Entry 1RG5 (X-ray diffraction, 2.50 A resolution); this record covers chains L and M of the 3 polymer chains in the assembly.

== Chain L ==
Name: Reaction center protein L chain
Source organism: Rhodobacter sphaeroides
UniProt: P02954 (RCEL_RHOSH); numbering as in UniProt (aligned over 1-281)
Sequence (281 residues; each row starts with the number of its first residue):
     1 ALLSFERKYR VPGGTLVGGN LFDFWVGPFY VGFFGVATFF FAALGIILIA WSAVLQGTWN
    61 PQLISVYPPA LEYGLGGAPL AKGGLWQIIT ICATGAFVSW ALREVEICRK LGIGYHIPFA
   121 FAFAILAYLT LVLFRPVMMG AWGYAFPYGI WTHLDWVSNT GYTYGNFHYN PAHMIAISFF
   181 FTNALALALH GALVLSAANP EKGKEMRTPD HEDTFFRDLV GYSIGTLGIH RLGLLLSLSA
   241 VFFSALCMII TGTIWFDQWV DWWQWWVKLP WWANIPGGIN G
Metal / ion sites: bacteriochlorophyll a Mg site 1 near His153 (its only coordinating residue here); bacteriochlorophyll a Mg site 2 near His173 (its only coordinating residue here); Fe ion: His190, His230 (shared with His219(M), Glu234(M), His266(M) of chain M)
Residues lining bound ligands:
  - bacteriochlorophyll a (BCL), molecule 1: Ile46, Ile49, Tyr128, Leu131, Phe146, Ile150, Trp151, His153, Leu154, Trp156, Val157
  - bacteriochlorophyll a (BCL), molecule 2: Phe97, Phe121, Ala124, Ile125, Ala127, Tyr128, Leu131, Trp156, Val157, Ser158, Thr160, Gly161, Tyr162, Asn166, Phe167, His168, His173, Ala176, Ile177, Phe180, Phe181, Ser244, Ala245, Cys247, Met248
  - bacteriochlorophyll a (BCL), molecule 3: Val157, Tyr162, His168, Phe181
  - bacteriochlorophyll a (BCL), molecule 4: His168, Met174, Ile177, Ser178, Phe181, Thr182, Leu185, Val220
  - bacteriopheophytin a (BPH), molecule 1: Phe41, Ala42, Gly45, Ile49, Ile89, Cys92, Ala93, Ala96, Phe97, Trp100, Glu104, Ile117, Ala120, Phe121, Phe123, Ala124, Tyr128, Phe146, Tyr148, Gly149, Ile150, His153, Ser237, Leu238, Val241
  - bacteriopheophytin a (BPH), molecule 2: Phe181, Ala184, Leu185, Ala188, Leu189, Phe216, Leu219, Val220
  - heptane-1,2,3-triol (HTO): Ala101, Leu102, Val105, Tyr115, Pro118, Phe119, Ala122
  - ubiquinone-10 (U10), molecule 1: Phe29, Tyr30, Gly35, Thr38, Phe39, Trp100, Arg103
  - ubiquinone-10 (U10), molecule 2: Pro171, Ile175, Ser178, Phe179, Thr182, Ala186, Leu189, His190, Leu193, Val194, Glu212, Asp213, Phe216, Val220, Tyr222, Ser223, Ile224, Gly225, Thr226, Ile229, Leu232, Leu236, Trp263

== Chain M ==
Name: Reaction center protein M chain
Source organism: Rhodobacter sphaeroides
UniProt: P02953 (RCEM_RHOSH); residues 1-307 here = UniProt positions 1-307
Sequence (307 residues; numbered 1 to 307; the number before each row is that of its first residue):
     1 AEYQNIFSQV QVRGPADLGM TEDVNLANRS GVGPFSTLLG WFGNAQLGPI YLGSLGVLSL
    61 FSGLMWFFTI GIWFWYQAGW NPAVFLRDLF FFSLEPPAPE YGLSFAAPLK EGGLWLIASF
   121 FMFVAVWSWW GRTYLRAQAL GMGKHTAWAF LSAIWLWMVL GFIRPILMGS WSEAVPYGIF
   181 SHLDWTNNFS LVHGNLFYNP FHGLSIAFLY GSALLFAMHG ATILAVSRFG GERELEQIAD
   241 RGTAAERAAL FWRWTMGFNA TMEGIHRWAI WMAVLVTLTG GIGILLSGTV VDNWYVWGQN
   301 HGMAPLN
Not modelled in the structure: 303-307
Metal / ion sites: bacteriochlorophyll a Mg site 1 near His182 (its only coordinating residue here); bacteriochlorophyll a Mg site 2 near His202 (its only coordinating residue here); Fe ion: His219, Glu234, His266 (shared with His190(L), His230(L) of chain L)
Residues lining bound ligands:
  - bacteriochlorophyll a (BCL), molecule 1: Ile50, Leu60, Met122, Trp129, Trp157, Leu160, Val175, Ile179, His182, Leu183, Trp185, Thr186
  - bacteriochlorophyll a (BCL), molecule 2: Trp66, Phe67, Met122, Val126, Phe150, Ala153, Ile154, Leu156, Trp157, Leu160, Thr186, Asn187, Phe189, Ser190, Leu196, Phe197, His202, Ser205, Ile206, Leu209, Tyr210, Val276, Thr277, Gly280, Gly281, Ile284
  - bacteriochlorophyll a (BCL), molecule 3: Phe197, Gly203, Ile206, Ala207, Tyr210, Gly211, Leu214
  - bacteriopheophytin a (BPH), molecule 1: Ser59, Leu60, Gly63, Leu64, Phe67, Ala125, Val126, Trp129, Thr133, Thr146, Ala149, Phe150, Ala153, Ala273, Val274, Thr277
  - bacteriopheophytin a (BPH), molecule 2: Tyr210, Ala213, Leu214, Ala217, Met218, Trp252, Thr255, Met256
  - heptane-1,2,3-triol (HTO): Leu167, Leu285, Leu286, Thr289
  - ubiquinone-10 (U10): Leu214, Met218, His219, Thr222, Ile223, Ala245, Ala248, Ala249, Trp252, Met256, Phe258, Asn259, Ala260, Thr261, Met262, Ile265, Trp268, Met272

== Interface between chain L and chain M ==
Residue-residue contacts (187):
  Leu3(L) - Arg253(M)
  Leu3(L) - Asn259(M)
  Phe5(L) - Arg241(M)
  Phe5(L) - Glu246(M)
  Glu6(L) - Leu250(M)
  Glu6(L) - Arg253(M)
  Glu6(L) - Trp254(M)  hydrogen bond
  Lys8(L) - Glu246(M)  salt bridge
  Tyr9(L) - Thr243(M)  hydrogen bond
  Tyr9(L) - Glu246(M)  hydrogen bond
  Tyr9(L) - Arg247(M)
  Tyr9(L) - Leu250(M)  hydrophobic
  Tyr9(L) - Trp254(M)
  Arg10(L) - Trp254(M)
  Trp25(L) - Trp254(M)
  Pro28(L) - Arg253(M)
  Pro28(L) - Trp254(M)
  Pro28(L) - Gly257(M)
  Phe29(L) - Trp254(M)
  Phe29(L) - Met256(M)
  Phe29(L) - Gly257(M)
  Tyr30(L) - Trp254(M)  hydrogen bond (backbone-backbone)
  Trp100(L) - Thr255(M)
  Arg103(L) - Trp254(M)  hydrogen bond (side chain-backbone)
  Arg103(L) - Thr255(M)  hydrogen bond (side chain-backbone)
  Glu104(L) - Phe251(M)
  Glu104(L) - Thr255(M)
  Ile107(L) - Phe251(M)  hydrophobic
  Ile107(L) - Thr255(M)
  Cys108(L) - Phe251(M)  hydrophobic
  Lys110(L) - Trp254(M)
  Leu111(L) - Arg247(M)  hydrogen bond (backbone-side chain)
  Leu111(L) - Phe251(M)
  Leu111(L) - Trp254(M)  hydrophobic
  Gly112(L) - Arg228(M)  hydrogen bond (backbone-side chain)
  Gly112(L) - Phe229(M)
  Ile113(L) - Ala225(M)
  Ile113(L) - Val226(M)  hydrophobic
  Ile113(L) - Arg228(M)
  Gly114(L) - Ala225(M)  hydrogen bond (backbone-backbone)
  Gly114(L) - Arg228(M)
  Tyr115(L) - Glu2(M)
  His116(L) - Gln4(M)  hydrogen bond (side chain-backbone)
  His116(L) - Ala221(M)
  His116(L) - Leu224(M)
  His116(L) - Ala225(M)
  Ile117(L) - Ala221(M)
  Ile117(L) - Thr222(M)
  Ile117(L) - Phe251(M)  hydrophobic
  Ile117(L) - Trp252(M)  hydrophobic
  Trp151(L) - Phe197(M)
  Leu154(L) - Phe197(M)
  Tyr162(L) - Asn187(M)  hydrogen bond
  Tyr162(L) - Leu191(M)
  Asn166(L) - Leu183(M)
  Asn166(L) - Asn187(M)
  His168(L) - Leu183(M)  hydrogen bond (side chain-backbone)
  His168(L) - Thr186(M)
  Tyr169(L) - Phe180(M)  hydrophobic
  Tyr169(L) - Asp184(M)  hydrogen bond
  Met174(L) - Phe180(M)  hydrophobic
  Phe180(L) - Leu209(M)
  Phe180(L) - Ala213(M)  hydrophobic
  Asn183(L) - Ser212(M)
  Asn183(L) - Ala213(M)
  Asn183(L) - Phe216(M)
  Ala184(L) - Ala273(M)
  Ala186(L) - Phe216(M)
  Leu187(L) - Ser212(M)
  Leu187(L) - Phe216(M)
  Leu187(L) - Ala269(M)  hydrophobic
  Ala188(L) - Ala273(M)
  His190(L) - His219(M)
  His190(L) - Glu234(M)  salt bridge
  His190(L) - His266(M)  hydrogen bond
  Gly191(L) - His266(M)
  Ala192(L) - His145(M)
  Ala192(L) - Thr146(M)
  Ala192(L) - Ile270(M)  hydrophobic
  Val194(L) - Glu234(M)
  Val194(L) - Leu235(M)
  Val194(L) - His266(M)
  Leu195(L) - His145(M)
  Leu195(L) - His266(M)
  Leu195(L) - Arg267(M)
  Ser196(L) - Met142(M)
  Ser196(L) - Gly143(M)  hydrogen bond (backbone-backbone)
  Ser196(L) - His145(M)
  Ala197(L) - Leu235(M)  hydrophobic
  Ala198(L) - Leu235(M)
  Asn199(L) - Gly143(M)
  Asn199(L) - Glu263(M)  hydrogen bond
  Asn199(L) - Arg267(M)
  Pro200(L) - Gly141(M)
  Pro200(L) - Gly143(M)
  Glu201(L) - Gln138(M)
  Glu201(L) - Gly141(M)  hydrogen bond (backbone-backbone)
  Glu201(L) - Met142(M)
  Glu201(L) - Lys144(M)  salt bridge
  Lys204(L) - Gly141(M)
  Met206(L) - Leu235(M)
  Arg207(L) - Glu22(M)  salt bridge
  Arg207(L) - Leu140(M)  hydrogen bond (side chain-backbone)
  Arg207(L) - Gly141(M)
  Arg207(L) - Leu235(M)
  Thr208(L) - Leu235(M)
  Pro209(L) - Leu235(M)
  Asp210(L) - Met20(M)
  His211(L) - Met20(M)
  His211(L) - Glu22(M)  salt bridge
  Glu212(L) - Leu235(M)
  Asp213(L) - Asn44(M)
  Thr214(L) - Gly19(M)
  Thr214(L) - Met20(M)  hydrogen bond (side chain-backbone)
  Thr214(L) - Arg29(M)
  Phe215(L) - Ala137(M)
  Phe215(L) - Leu140(M)  hydrophobic
  Phe215(L) - Thr146(M)
  Arg217(L) - Asn44(M)
  Arg217(L) - Gly48(M)
  Arg217(L) - Pro49(M)
  Arg217(L) - Ile50(M)
  Asp218(L) - Arg29(M)  salt bridge
  Asp218(L) - Ile50(M)
  Asp218(L) - Tyr51(M)  hydrogen bond (backbone-backbone)
  Asp218(L) - Arg132(M)
  Leu219(L) - Trp129(M)
  Leu219(L) - Arg132(M)  hydrogen bond (backbone-side chain)
  Val220(L) - Ile50(M)
  Gly221(L) - Leu47(M)
  Gly221(L) - Gly48(M)  hydrogen bond (backbone-backbone)
  Gly221(L) - Pro49(M)
  Gly221(L) - Ile50(M)
  Tyr222(L) - Leu39(M)  hydrophobic
  Tyr222(L) - Asn44(M)  hydrogen bond (side chain-backbone)
  Tyr222(L) - Gln46(M)
  Tyr222(L) - Leu47(M)  hydrophobic
  Ser223(L) - Asn44(M)  hydrogen bond (backbone-side chain)
  Ile224(L) - Gly43(M)
  Ile224(L) - Asn44(M)  hydrogen bond (backbone-backbone)
  Gly225(L) - Asn44(M)
  Thr226(L) - Glu232(M)
  Leu227(L) - Asn5(M)
  Leu227(L) - Leu224(M)  hydrophobic
  Leu227(L) - Glu232(M)
  Gly228(L) - Phe42(M)
  Ile229(L) - Phe216(M)
  His230(L) - His219(M)  hydrogen bond
  His230(L) - Gly220(M)
  His230(L) - Ile223(M)
  His230(L) - Glu234(M)  salt bridge
  Arg231(L) - Tyr3(M)
  Arg231(L) - Asn5(M)  hydrogen bond (side chain-backbone)
  Arg231(L) - Ile6(M)  hydrogen bond (side chain-backbone)
  Arg231(L) - Phe7(M)
  Arg231(L) - Ser8(M)  hydrogen bond
  Arg231(L) - Trp41(M)
  Arg231(L) - Phe42(M)  hydrogen bond (side chain-backbone)
  Leu232(L) - Phe42(M)
  Gly233(L) - Phe216(M)
  Leu234(L) - Ala217(M)
  Ser237(L) - Ala213(M)  hydrogen bond (side chain-backbone)
  Ser237(L) - Ala217(M)
  Trp263(L) - Phe180(M)  hydrophobic
  Trp266(L) - Leu86(M)  hydrogen bond (side chain-backbone)
  Trp266(L) - Arg87(M)  hydrogen bond (side chain-backbone)
  Trp266(L) - Phe90(M)
  Val267(L) - Arg87(M)
  Trp272(L) - Ala83(M)
  Trp272(L) - Leu86(M)  hydrophobic
  Trp272(L) - Arg87(M)  hydrogen bond (backbone-side chain)
  Ile275(L) - Asn81(M)
  Ile275(L) - Ala83(M)  hydrophobic
  Ile275(L) - Val84(M)  hydrophobic
  Ile275(L) - Arg87(M)  hydrogen bond (backbone-side chain)
  Pro276(L) - Val84(M)
  Gly277(L) - Arg87(M)  hydrogen bond (backbone-side chain)
  Gly278(L) - Gln77(M)
  Gly278(L) - Val84(M)
  Gly278(L) - Asp88(M)
  Ile279(L) - Asp88(M)  hydrogen bond (backbone-side chain)
  Ile279(L) - Phe91(M)  hydrophobic
  Ile279(L) - Phe92(M)  hydrophobic
  Asn280(L) - Arg87(M)
  Asn280(L) - Asp88(M)  hydrogen bond (backbone-side chain)
  Asn280(L) - Phe91(M)
  Gly281(L) - Arg87(M)
Interface residues without a listed pair, chain L (96 interface residues in all): Ala120, Val157, Ser158, Phe181, Leu189, Leu193, Leu235, Ala273
Interface residues without a listed pair, chain M (96 interface residues in all): Asp17, Val24, Ala78, Thr133, Arg136, Met218, Ile238, Ala239, Ala249

== Overview ==
Chain L and chain M each contribute 96 residues to their interface, with 38 hydrogen bonds and 7 salt bridges.
Polar pairs include Lys8(L)-Glu246(M), His190(L)-Glu234(M) and Glu201(L)-Lys144(M).
Chain L is Reaction center protein L chain and chain M is Reaction center protein M chain, both from
Rhodobacter sphaeroides; the structure, Structure of the photosynthetic reaction centre from Rhodobacter
sphaeroides carotenoidless strain R-26.1, was determined by X-ray diffraction, deposited together with 1RGN
and 1RQK.
